8GIR - chains A and F of the 6 polymer chains in the assembly; structure by X-ray diffraction, 2.50 A resolution.

[Chain A]
Name: Cyclic GMP-AMP synthase
From: Mus musculus
Notes: EC 2.7.7.86; fragment: catalytic domain, residues 147-507
UniProt: Q8C6L5 (CGAS_MOUSE); residue numbers follow UniProt; this construct covers 147-507
Chain sequence (364 residues; each row starts with the number of its first residue):
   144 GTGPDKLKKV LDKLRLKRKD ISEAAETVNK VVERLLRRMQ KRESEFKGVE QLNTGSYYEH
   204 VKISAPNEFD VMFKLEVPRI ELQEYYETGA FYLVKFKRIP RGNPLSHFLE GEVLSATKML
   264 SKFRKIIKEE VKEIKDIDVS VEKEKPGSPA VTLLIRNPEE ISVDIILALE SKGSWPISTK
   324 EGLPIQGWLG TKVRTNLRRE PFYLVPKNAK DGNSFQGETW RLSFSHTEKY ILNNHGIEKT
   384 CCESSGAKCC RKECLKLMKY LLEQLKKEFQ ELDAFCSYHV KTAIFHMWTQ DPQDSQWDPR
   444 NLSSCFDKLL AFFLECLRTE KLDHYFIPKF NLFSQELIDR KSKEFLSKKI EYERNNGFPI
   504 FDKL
Not modelled in the structure: 144-147, 243-245, 507
Construct notes: expression tag (144-146)
Swiss-Prot annotation at these positions:
  - region: Lys372 to Lys395 (DNA-binding)
  - motif: Leu154 to Leu159 (Nuclear export signal), Asp281 to Ser291 (Nuclear localization signal)
  - binding site (GTP): Thr197, Asp307, Arg364 to Glu371
  - binding site (ATP): Ser199, Glu371, Lys402, Ser420 to Lys424
  - binding site (Mg(2+)): Glu211, Asp213, Asp307
  - binding site (2',3'-cGAMP): Asp213, Gly290, Asp307, Lys350, Arg364 to Ser366
  - binding site (Zn(2+)): His378, Cys384, Cys385, Cys392
  - site: Arg241 (Arginine-anchor), Asp307, Ile308 (Cleavage)
  - modified residue: Lys156 (N6-lactoyllysine), Glu176 (PolyADP-ribosyl glutamic acid), Ser199 (Phosphoserine), Tyr201 (Phosphotyrosine), Glu272 (5-glutamyl polyglutamate), Ser291 (Phosphoserine), Glu302 (5-glutamyl glutamate), Lys372 (N6-acetyllysine), Lys382 (N6-acetyllysine), Lys402 (N6-acetyllysine), Ser420 (Phosphoserine), Lys491 (N6-methyllysine)
  - lipidation (S-palmitoyl cysteine): Cys392, Cys393, Cys459
  - cross-link (Glycyl lysine isopeptide (Lys-Gly)): Lys217 (interchain with G-Cter in SUMO), Lys271 (interchain with G-Cter in ubiquitin), Lys335 (interchain with G-Cter in SUMO), Lys372 (interchain with G-Cter in SUMO), Lys382 (interchain with G-Cter in SUMO), Lys399 (interchain with G-Cter in ubiquitin), Lys402 (interchain with G-Cter in ubiquitin), Lys409 (interchain with G-Cter in ubiquitin), Lys410 (interchain with G-Cter in ubiquitin), Lys464 (interchain with G-Cter in SUMO)
Metal / ion sites: Mn2+ site 1: Glu211, Asp213 (together with ATP); Mn2+ site 2: Glu211, Asp213, Asp307 (together with ATP); Zn2+: His378, Cys384, Cys385, Cys392
Small-molecule neighbours: ATP (adenosine-5'-triphosphate): Gly198, Ser199, Glu202, Lys205, Glu211, Asp213, Arg364, Ser368, Glu371, Lys402, Ser420, Tyr421, Lys424, His467
From the paper describing this entry:
  - mutagenesis - E211Q/D213N: abolished catalytic activity
  - specificity-determining residues: His467 (proposed by the authors, not directly observed)
  - mutagenesis - R364A (33-fold), H467A: decreased catalytic activity on ATP/GTP
  - mutagenesis - H467A (2-fold): increased catalytic activity on GTP/GTP
  - specificity-determining residues: Ile309, Arg364
  - mutagenesis - R364A (10-fold): decreased catalytic activity on GTP/GTP
  - mutagenesis - R364A (4-fold): increased catalytic activity on ATP/ATP

[Chain F]
Molecule: Palindromic DNA18
Sequence (18 nucleotides; row label = number of the first residue in the row):
     1 ATCTGTACAT GTACAGAT

[Interface between chain A and chain F]
Residue-residue contacts - 12 pairs, chain A then chain F:
  Arg161(A) - DT4(F)  hydrogen bond to the base
  Arg161(A) - DG5(F)  sugar contact
  Ser165(A) - DG5(F)  hydrogen bond to the phosphate
  Ser165(A) - DT6(F)  hydrogen bond to the phosphate
  Ala168(A) - DA7(F)  phosphate contact
  Asn172(A) - DA7(F)  hydrogen bond to the phosphate
  Asn196(A) - DC8(F)  hydrogen bond to the phosphate
  Tyr200(A) - DT6(F)  phosphate contact
  Tyr200(A) - DA7(F)  hydrogen bond to the phosphate
  Tyr201(A) - DA7(F)  phosphate contact
  Tyr201(A) - DC8(F)  phosphate contact
  Lys372(A) - DC8(F)  salt bridge to the phosphate
Interface residues without a listed pair, chain A (9 interface residues in all): Ile164

[In short]
9 residues of chain A and 5 residues of chain F are in contact, with 6 hydrogen bonds and 1 salt bridge. Among
the polar pairs are Arg161(A)-DT4(F), Ser165(A)-DG5(F) and Ser165(A)-DT6(F). Bound to chain A: ATP. From the
paper: R364A and H467A of chain A reduce catalytic activity on ATP/GTP; specificity determinants His467(A),
Ile309(A) and Arg364(A).
Chain A is Cyclic GMP-AMP synthase (Mus musculus) and chain F is Palindromic DNA18; the structure, Structure
of Ternary Complex of mouse cGAS with dsDNA and Bound ATP: with 10mM Mg2+ and ..., was determined by X-ray
diffraction together with 7UUX, 7UXW, 7UYQ, 7UYZ, 7UZR, 7V0W and 14 further entries from the same study.
